PDB entry 7TEJ | electron microscopy, 2.74 A resolution | chains M and W of the 28 polymer chains in the assembly

Chain M:
Protein: Proteasome subunit beta type-6
Organism: Saccharomyces cerevisiae S288C
Notes: EC 3.4.25.1
UniProt: P23724 (PSB6_YEAST); residues 1-241 here = UniProt positions 1-241
Amino-acid sequence (241 residues; each row starts with the number of its first residue):
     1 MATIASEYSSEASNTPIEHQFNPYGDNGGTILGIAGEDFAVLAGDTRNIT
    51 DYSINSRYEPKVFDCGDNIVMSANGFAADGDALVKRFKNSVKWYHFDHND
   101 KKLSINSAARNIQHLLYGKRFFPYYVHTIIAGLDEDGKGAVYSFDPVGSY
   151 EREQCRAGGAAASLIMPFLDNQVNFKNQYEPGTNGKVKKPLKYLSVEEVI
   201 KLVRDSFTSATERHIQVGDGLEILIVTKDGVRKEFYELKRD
Not modelled in the structure: 1-29, 117-123, 145-147

Chain W:
Protein: Proteasome subunit beta type-2
Organism: Saccharomyces cerevisiae S288C
Notes: EC 3.4.25.1
UniProt: P25043 (PSB2_YEAST); numbering as in UniProt (aligned over 1-261)
Amino-acid sequence (261 residues; row label = number of the first residue in the row):
     1 MAGLSFDNYQRNNFLAENSHTQPKATSTGTTIVGVKFNNGVVIAADTRST
    51 QGPIVADKNCAKLHRISPKIWCAGAGTAADTEAVTQLIGSNIELHSLYTS
   101 REPRVVSALQMLKQHLFKYQGHIGAYLIVAGVDPTGSHLFSIHAHGSTDV
   151 GYYLSLGSGSLAAMAVLESHWKQDLTKEEAIKLASDAIQAGIWNDLGSGS
   201 NVDVCVMEIGKDAEYLRNYLTPNVREEKQKSYKFPRGTTAVLKESIVNIC
   251 DIQEEQVDITA
Not modelled in the structure: 1-29, 76-86, 120-125, 250-261
What the authors report for this chain:
  - catalytic residues: Thr30 (citing earlier work)

Interface between chain M and chain W:
Contacting residue pairs (55; chain M residue first):
  Arg47(M) with Leu196(W)
  Ile49(M) with Leu196(W), hydrophobic
  Asp51(M) with Leu196(W)
  Tyr52(M) with Asp195(W); Leu196(W), hydrogen bond (backbone-backbone)
  Ile54(M) with Trp193(W); Leu196(W), hydrophobic
  Arg57(M) with Trp193(W), hydrogen bond (side chain-backbone)
  Leu164(M) with Ile54(W), hydrophobic
  Phe168(M) with Tyr232(W), hydrophobic
  Asn171(M) with Phe234(W)
  Gln172(M) with Tyr232(W)
  Asn177(M) with Thr238(W)
  Gln178(M) with Phe234(W); Thr238(W)
  Tyr179(M) with Gly237(W); Thr238(W), hydrogen bond (backbone-backbone); Ala240(W), hydrophobic
  Pro181(M) with Arg236(W); Gly237(W)
  Gly185(M) with Ala240(W)
  Glu198(M) with Lys230(W)
  Lys201(M) with Gln229(W); Tyr232(W)
  Leu202(M) with Tyr232(W)
  Arg204(M) with Gln229(W)
  Asp205(M) with Lys228(W); Gln229(W), hydrogen bond (side chain-backbone); Lys230(W), hydrogen bond (side chain-backbone); Tyr232(W), hydrogen bond
  Thr208(M) with Arg225(W)
  Ser209(M) with Arg225(W), hydrogen bond
  Glu212(M) with Val55(W); Lys58(W), salt bridge; Arg225(W)
  Arg213(M) with Ile54(W); Val55(W), hydrogen bond (side chain-backbone); Ala56(W), hydrogen bond (side chain-backbone); Lys58(W)
  His214(M) with Pro53(W); Ile54(W)
  Ile215(M) with Thr50(W); Gly52(W); Pro53(W), hydrogen bond (backbone-backbone); Val55(W), hydrophobic; Leu196(W)
  Lys239(M) with Asn223(W), hydrogen bond (side chain-backbone)
  Arg240(M) with Trp193(W)
  Asp241(M) with Arg48(W), salt bridge; Ile192(W); Trp193(W); Ser198(W); Gly199(W); Ser200(W), hydrogen bond (side chain-backbone); Asn223(W), hydrogen bond
Also at the interface, not in a pair above, chain M (33 interface residues in all): Ser53, Glu180, Asn184, Gln216
Also at the interface, not in a pair above, chain W (32 interface residues in all): Asp57, Asn194, Gly197, Val224, Pro235, Val241

In short:
The interface between chain M and chain W involves 33 residues on one side and 32 on the other, with 13
hydrogen bonds and 2 salt bridges. Polar pairs include Glu212(M)-Lys58(W), Asp241(M)-Arg48(W) and
Arg57(M)-Trp193(W). The paper reports the catalytic residue Thr30(W).
Here chain M is Proteasome subunit beta type-6 and chain W is Proteasome subunit beta type-2, both from
Saccharomyces cerevisiae S288C. Entry 7TEJ (Cryo-EM structure of the 20S Alpha 3 Deletion proteasome core
particle) was determined by electron microscopy together with 7TEO from the same study.
